PDB entry 5VXY | electron microscopy, 8.00 A resolution (low resolution: residue-level contacts below are approximate; hydrogen-bond / salt-bridge calls are withheld) | chains A and B of the 21 polymer chains in the assembly

== Chain A (and B) ==
Protein: Fimbrial protein
Organism: Pseudomonas aeruginosa PAK
Notes: chain B of this document is another copy of the same molecule, construct and numbering; everything in this record applies to it too
Reference sequence: P02973 (FMPA_PSEAI); residues 1-144 here correspond to UniProt positions 7-150 (UniProt number = residue number + 6)
Chain sequence (144 residues; numbered 1 to 144; the number before each row is that of its first residue):
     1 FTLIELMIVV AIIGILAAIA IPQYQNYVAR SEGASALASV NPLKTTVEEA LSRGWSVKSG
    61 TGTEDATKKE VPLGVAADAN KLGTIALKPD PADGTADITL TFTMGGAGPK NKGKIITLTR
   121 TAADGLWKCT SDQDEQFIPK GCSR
Cystine bridges: C129-C142
Swiss-Prot annotation at these positions:
  - modified residue: F1 (N-methylphenylalanine)
Reported in the primary citation:
  - conformationally variable residues: G14, I15 to Q23

== Interface between chain A and chain B ==
Pairs across the interface (10; chain A residue first):
  F1(A) with E5(B)
  T2(A) with E5(B); V9(B); I12(B)
  L3(A) with I8(B)
  L6(A) with I8(B); I12(B)
  T61(A) with L126(B)
  G62(A) with D124(B)
  K81(A) with G141(B)
Interface residues without a listed pair, chain A (8 interface residues in all): T63

== Overview ==
8 residues of chain A and 7 residues of chain B are in contact. From the paper: conformational variability at
G14(A) and I15(A).
Chain A and chain B are both Fimbrial protein (Pseudomonas aeruginosa PAK); the structure, Cryo-EM
reconstruction of PAK pilus from Pseudomonas aeruginosa, was determined by electron microscopy together with
5VXX from the same study.
